4G74 - chains A and B; structure by X-ray diffraction, 2.48 A resolution.

[Chain A (and B)]
Molecule: Rotenone-insensitive NADH-ubiquinone oxidoreductase, mitochondrial
From: Saccharomyces cerevisiae
Notes: EC 1.6.5.9; chain B of this document is another copy of the same molecule, construct and numbering; everything in this record applies to it too
UniProtKB: P32340 (NDI1_YEAST); residues 24-513 here = UniProt positions 24-513
Chain sequence (502 residues; numbered 12 to 513; the number before each row is that of its first residue):
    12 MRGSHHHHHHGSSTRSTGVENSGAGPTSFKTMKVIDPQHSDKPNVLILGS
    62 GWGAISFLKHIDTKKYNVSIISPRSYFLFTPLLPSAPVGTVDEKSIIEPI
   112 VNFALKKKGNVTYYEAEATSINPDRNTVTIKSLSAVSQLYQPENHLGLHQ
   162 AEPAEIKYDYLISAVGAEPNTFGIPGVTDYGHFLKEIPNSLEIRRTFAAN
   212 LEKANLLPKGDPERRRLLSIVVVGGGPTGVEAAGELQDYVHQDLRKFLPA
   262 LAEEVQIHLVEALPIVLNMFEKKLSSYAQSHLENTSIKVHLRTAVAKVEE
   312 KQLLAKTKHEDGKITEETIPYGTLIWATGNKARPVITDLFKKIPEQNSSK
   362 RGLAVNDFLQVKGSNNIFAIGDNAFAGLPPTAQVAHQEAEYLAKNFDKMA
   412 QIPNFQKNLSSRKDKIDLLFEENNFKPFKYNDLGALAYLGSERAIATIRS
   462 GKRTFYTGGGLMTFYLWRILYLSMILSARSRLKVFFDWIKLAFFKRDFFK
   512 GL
Not modelled in the structure: 12-35, 418-424 (chain B: 12-41, 420-428)
Sequence notes: expression tag (12-23)
Ion coordination: Mg2+ site 1: Ala175 (together with FAD); Mg2+ site 2: Ile381 (together with FAD)
Ligand contacts:
  - FAD (flavin-adenine dinucleotide): Leu59, Gly60, Ser61, Gly62, Trp63, Gly64, Ala65, Ile82, Ser83, Pro84, Arg85, Thr91, Pro92, Leu94, Pro95, Glu128, Ala129, Ala175, Val176, Gly177, Leu195, Lys196, Glu197, Thr239, Arg344, Val346, Ile381, Gly382, Asp383, Asn384, Pro391, Thr392, Ala393, Gln394, Ala396, Tyr482
  - fragment of triton x-100 (TRT), molecule 1: Arg479, Ile480, Leu483, Phe496, Trp499, Ile500, Ala503
  - fragment of triton x-100 (TRT), molecule 2: Ala489, Leu493, Phe497, Ile500
  - fragment of triton x-100 (TRT), molecule 3: Ile500, Phe504, Phe505
  - UQ5 (2,3-dimethoxy-5-methyl-6-(3,11,15,19-tetramethyl-eicosa-2,6,10,14,18-pentaenyl)-[1,4]benzoquinone), molecule 1: Trp63, His397, Leu444, Ile480, Ser484, Met485, Ile486, Leu487, Arg492
  - UQ5, molecule 2: Trp63, Phe90, Pro92, Ala393, Gln394, His397, Leu444, Gly445, Ala446, Leu447, Thr458, Ile459, Arg460, Phe466, Leu481, Tyr482, Met485

[Chain A / chain B interface]
Residue-residue contacts (64):
  Asp103(A) - Lys105(B)  salt bridge
  Lys105(A) - Asp103(B)  salt bridge
  Lys105(A) - Glu104(B)  salt bridge
  Lys105(A) - Leu513(B)
  Ile108(A) - Phe510(B)  hydrophobic
  Ile108(A) - Leu513(B)  hydrophobic
  Pro110(A) - Phe510(B)  hydrophobic
  Val112(A) - Phe258(B)  hydrophobic
  Asn113(A) - Lys506(B)  hydrogen bond
  Leu116(A) - Lys257(B)
  Leu116(A) - Lys506(B)
  Glu126(A) - Glu213(B)
  Ser145(A) - Glu213(B)
  Ala146(A) - Glu213(B)
  Val147(A) - Asn216(B)  hydrogen bond (backbone-side chain)
  Val147(A) - Leu217(B)  hydrophobic
  Leu150(A) - Phe258(B)
  His156(A) - Leu217(B)
  His156(A) - Leu218(B)
  His156(A) - Pro219(B)
  Leu159(A) - Leu217(B)
  Gln161(A) - Lys214(B)
  Gln161(A) - Leu217(B)
  Ile198(A) - Leu513(B)  hydrophobic
  Leu202(A) - Leu513(B)  hydrophobic
  Glu213(A) - Glu126(B)
  Glu213(A) - Ser145(B)
  Glu213(A) - Ala146(B)
  Lys214(A) - Gln161(B)
  Asn216(A) - Val147(B)  hydrogen bond (side chain-backbone)
  Leu217(A) - Ser145(B)
  Leu217(A) - Val147(B)  hydrophobic
  Leu217(A) - His156(B)  hydrogen bond (backbone-side chain)
  Leu217(A) - Leu159(B)
  Leu217(A) - Gln161(B)
  Leu218(A) - His156(B)
  Pro219(A) - His156(B)
  Lys220(A) - Glu154(B)
  Lys257(A) - Leu116(B)
  Phe258(A) - Val112(B)  hydrophobic
  Phe258(A) - Leu116(B)  hydrophobic
  Ala489(A) - Phe505(B)
  Arg490(A) - Phe505(B)
  Arg490(A) - Asp508(B)  salt bridge
  Leu493(A) - Phe505(B)  hydrophobic
  Lys494(A) - Lys501(B)
  Lys494(A) - Asp508(B)  salt bridge
  Phe497(A) - Phe497(B)  hydrophobic
  Lys501(A) - Lys494(B)
  Phe505(A) - Ala489(B)
  Phe505(A) - Arg490(B)
  Phe505(A) - Leu493(B)  hydrophobic
  Lys506(A) - Asn113(B)  hydrogen bond
  Lys506(A) - Leu116(B)
  Asp508(A) - Lys105(B)
  Asp508(A) - Arg490(B)  salt bridge
  Asp508(A) - Lys494(B)  salt bridge
  Phe510(A) - Ile108(B)  hydrophobic
  Phe510(A) - Pro110(B)  hydrophobic
  Phe510(A) - Arg490(B)
  Leu513(A) - Lys105(B)
  Leu513(A) - Ile108(B)  hydrophobic
  Leu513(A) - Ile198(B)  hydrophobic
  Leu513(A) - Leu202(B)  hydrophobic
Interface residues without a listed pair, chain A (43 interface residues in all): Glu104, Leu144, Glu154, His160, Leu259, Ile500
Interface residues without a listed pair, chain B (44 interface residues in all): Ser148, Gln149, Leu150, Arg205, Lys220, Leu259, Ile500

[Overview]
43 residues of chain A and 44 residues of chain B are in contact, with 5 hydrogen bonds and 7 salt bridges.
Among the polar pairs are Asp103(A)-Lys105(B), Lys105(A)-Glu104(B) and Arg490(A)-Asp508(B).
Chain A and chain B are both Rotenone-insensitive NADH-ubiquinone oxidoreductase, mitochondrial (Saccharomyces
cerevisiae); the structure, Crystal structure of NDH with Quinone, was determined by X-ray diffraction
together with 4G6G, 4G6H and 4G73 from the same study.
